PDB entry 8AVE | electron microscopy, 5.62 A resolution (low resolution: residue-level contacts below are approximate; hydrogen-bond / salt-bridge calls are withheld) | chains B and C of the 4 polymer chains in the assembly

[Chain B]
Protein: Leptin receptor
From: Homo sapiens
UniProtKB: P48357 (LEPR_HUMAN); numbering as in UniProt (aligned over 22-839)
Sequence (868 residues; numbered 22 to 889; the number before each row is that of its first residue):
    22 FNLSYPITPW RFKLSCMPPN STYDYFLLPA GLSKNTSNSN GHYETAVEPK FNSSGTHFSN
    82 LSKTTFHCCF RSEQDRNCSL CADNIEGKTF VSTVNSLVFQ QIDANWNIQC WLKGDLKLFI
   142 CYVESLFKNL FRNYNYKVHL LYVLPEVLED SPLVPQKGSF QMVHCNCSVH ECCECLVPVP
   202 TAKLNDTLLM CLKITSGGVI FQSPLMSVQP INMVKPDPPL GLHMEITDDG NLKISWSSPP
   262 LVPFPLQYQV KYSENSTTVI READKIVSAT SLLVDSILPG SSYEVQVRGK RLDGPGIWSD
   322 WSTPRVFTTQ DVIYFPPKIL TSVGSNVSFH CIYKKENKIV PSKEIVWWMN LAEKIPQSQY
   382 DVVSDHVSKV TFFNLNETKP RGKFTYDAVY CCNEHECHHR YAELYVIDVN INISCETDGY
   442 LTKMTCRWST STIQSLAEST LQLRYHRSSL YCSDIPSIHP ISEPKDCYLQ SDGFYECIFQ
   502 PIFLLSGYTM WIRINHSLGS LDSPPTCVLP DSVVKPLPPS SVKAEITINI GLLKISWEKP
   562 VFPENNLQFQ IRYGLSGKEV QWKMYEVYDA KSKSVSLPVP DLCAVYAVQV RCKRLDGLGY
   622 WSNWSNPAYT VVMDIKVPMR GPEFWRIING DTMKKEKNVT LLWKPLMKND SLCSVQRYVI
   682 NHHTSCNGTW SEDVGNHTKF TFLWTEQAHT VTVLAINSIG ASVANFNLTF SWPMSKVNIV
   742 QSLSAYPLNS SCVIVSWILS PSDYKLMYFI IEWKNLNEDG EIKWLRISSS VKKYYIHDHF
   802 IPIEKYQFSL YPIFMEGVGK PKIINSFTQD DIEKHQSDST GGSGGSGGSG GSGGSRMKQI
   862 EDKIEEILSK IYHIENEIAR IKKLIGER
Not modelled in the structure: 22-235, 832-889
Construct notes: expression tag (840-889)
Curated features (UniProtKB/Swiss-Prot):
  - region: His467 to Glu484 (Leptin-binding)
  - motif: Trp622 to Ser626 (WSXWS motif)
  - glycosylation (N-linked (GlcNAc...) asparagine): Asn23, Asn41, Asn56, Asn73, Asn81, Asn98, Asn187, Asn206, Asn276, Asn347, Asn397, Asn516, Asn624, Asn659, Asn688, Asn697, Asn728, Asn750
  - natural variant: Tyr422 (Y422H: In LEPRD; uncertain significance), Cys604 (C604G: In LEPRD; uncertain significance), Leu786 (L786P: In LEPRD; uncertain significance)
Disulfides: Cys352-Cys412, Cys413-Cys418, Cys436-Cys447, Cys473-Cys528, Cys488-Cys498, Cys604-Cys674

[Chain C]
Protein: Leptin
From: Homo sapiens
UniProtKB: P41159 (LEP_HUMAN); residue numbers follow UniProt; this construct covers 22-167
Sequence (171 residues; row label = number of the first residue in the row; numbers below 1 keep their minus sign (Ala-3 is residue -3)):
    -3 AHHHHHHPGG PGSENLYFQG GSTGGVPIQK VQDDTKTLIK TIVTRINDIS HTQSVSSKQK
    57 VTGLDFIPGL HPILTLSKMD QTLAVYQQIL TSMPSRNVIQ ISNDLENLRD LLHVLAFSKS
   117 CHLPWASGLE TLDSLGGVLE ASGYSTEVVA LSRLQGSLQD MLWQLDLSPG C
Not modelled in the structure: -3 to 21
Construct notes: expression tag (-3 to 21)
Curated features (UniProtKB/Swiss-Prot):
  - natural variant: Gln49 (deletion), Asp100 (D100Y: In LEPD), Arg105 (R105W: In LEPD)
Disulfides: Cys117-Cys167

[Chain B / chain C interface]
Contacting residue pairs (23; chain B residue first):
  Trp369(B) - Gln55(C)
  Leu372(B) - Val51(C)
  Leu372(B) - Val144(C)
  Leu372(B) - Val145(C)
  Ala373(B) - Ser50(C)
  Arg402(B) - Tyr140(C)
  Phe405(B) - Tyr140(C)
  Ala409(B) - Tyr140(C)
  Tyr411(B) - Tyr140(C)
  Tyr411(B) - Ser141(C)
  His416(B) - Gln55(C)
  Glu417(B) - Lys56(C)
  Cys418(B) - Val57(C)
  Cys418(B) - Thr58(C)
  His419(B) - Thr58(C)
  His420(B) - Thr58(C)
  His420(B) - Ser138(C)
  His420(B) - Ser141(C)
  Arg421(B) - Ser138(C)
  Tyr422(B) - Ser138(C)
  Tyr422(B) - Gly139(C)
  Tyr422(B) - Tyr140(C)
  Tyr422(B) - Ser141(C)
Interface residues without a listed pair, chain B (16 interface residues in all): Tyr354, Asn371
Interface residues without a listed pair, chain C (15 interface residues in all): His47, Ala137, Glu143

[In short]
Chain B and chain C form an interface of 16 and 15 residues respectively.
Chain B is Leptin receptor and chain C is Leptin, both from Homo sapiens; the structure, Human leptin in
complex with the human LEP-R ectodomain fused to a C-terminal trimeric isoleucine GCN4 ..., was determined by
electron microscopy together with 7Z3Q, 7Z3R, 8AV2, 8AVB, 8AVC, 8AVD and 3 further entries from the same
study.
